PDB entry 7OP1 | electron microscopy, 3.70 A resolution | chain A

== Chain A ==
Molecule: Cation-transporting ATPase
Organism: Chaetomium thermophilum var. thermophilum DSM 1495
Notes: EC 7.2.2.-
UniProt: G0S7G9 (G0S7G9_CHATD); numbering as in UniProt (aligned over 1-1388)
Amino-acid sequence (1393 residues; numbered 1 to 1393; the number before each row is that of its first residue):
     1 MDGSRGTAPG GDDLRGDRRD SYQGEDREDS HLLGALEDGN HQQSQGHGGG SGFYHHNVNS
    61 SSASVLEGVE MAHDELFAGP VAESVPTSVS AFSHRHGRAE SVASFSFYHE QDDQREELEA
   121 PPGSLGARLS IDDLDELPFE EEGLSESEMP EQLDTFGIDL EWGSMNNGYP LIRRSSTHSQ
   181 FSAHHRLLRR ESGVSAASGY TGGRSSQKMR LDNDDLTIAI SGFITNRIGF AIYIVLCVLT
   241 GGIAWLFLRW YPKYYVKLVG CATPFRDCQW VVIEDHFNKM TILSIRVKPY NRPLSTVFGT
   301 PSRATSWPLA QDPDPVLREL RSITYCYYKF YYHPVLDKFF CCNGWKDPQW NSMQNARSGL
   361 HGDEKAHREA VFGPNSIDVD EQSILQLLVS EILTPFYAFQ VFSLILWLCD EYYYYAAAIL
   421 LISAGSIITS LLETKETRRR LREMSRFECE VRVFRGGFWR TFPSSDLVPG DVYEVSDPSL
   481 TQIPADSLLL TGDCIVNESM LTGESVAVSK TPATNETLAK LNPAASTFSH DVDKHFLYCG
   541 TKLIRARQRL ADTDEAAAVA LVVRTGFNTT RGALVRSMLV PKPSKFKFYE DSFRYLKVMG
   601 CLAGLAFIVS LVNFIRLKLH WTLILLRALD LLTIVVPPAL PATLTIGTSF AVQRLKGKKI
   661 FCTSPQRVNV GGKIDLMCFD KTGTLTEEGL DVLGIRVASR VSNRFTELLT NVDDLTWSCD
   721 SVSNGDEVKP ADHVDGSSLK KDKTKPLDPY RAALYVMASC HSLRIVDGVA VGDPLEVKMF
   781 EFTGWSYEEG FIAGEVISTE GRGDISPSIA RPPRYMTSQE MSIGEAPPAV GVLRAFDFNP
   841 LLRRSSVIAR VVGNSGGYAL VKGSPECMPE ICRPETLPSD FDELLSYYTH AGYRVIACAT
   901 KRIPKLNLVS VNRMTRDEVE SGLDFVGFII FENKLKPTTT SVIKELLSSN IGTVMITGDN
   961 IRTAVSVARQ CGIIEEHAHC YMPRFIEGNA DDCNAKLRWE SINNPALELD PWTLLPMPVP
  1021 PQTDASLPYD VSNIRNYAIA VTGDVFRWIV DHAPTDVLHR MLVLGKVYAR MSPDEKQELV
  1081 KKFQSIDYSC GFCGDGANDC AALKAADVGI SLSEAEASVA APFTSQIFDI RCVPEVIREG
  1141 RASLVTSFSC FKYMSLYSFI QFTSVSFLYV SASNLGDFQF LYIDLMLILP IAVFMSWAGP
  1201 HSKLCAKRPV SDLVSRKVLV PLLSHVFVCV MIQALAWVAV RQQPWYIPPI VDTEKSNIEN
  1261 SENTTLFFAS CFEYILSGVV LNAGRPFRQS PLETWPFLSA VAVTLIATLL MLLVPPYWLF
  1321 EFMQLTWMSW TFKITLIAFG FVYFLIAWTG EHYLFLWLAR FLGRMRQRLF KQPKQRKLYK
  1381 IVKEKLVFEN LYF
Not modelled in the structure: 1-202, 300-314, 548-556, 721-745, 788-790, 799-825, 1012-1022, 1031-1033
Differences from the reference sequence: expression tag (1389-1393)
Metal / ion sites: Mg2+: Asp680, Asp1095
Ligand contacts:
  - tetrafluoroaluminate: Gly503, Asp680, Lys681, Thr682, Gly683, Thr684, Thr957, Gly958, Lys1076, Asp1095, Asn1098, Asp1099
  - spermine (SPM): Trp407, Asp410, Glu411, Tyr412, Tyr415, Arg627, Asp630, Ile634, Gln1161, Asp1177, Phe1180, Asp1184
From the paper describing this entry:
  - mutagenesis - D680N: abolished catalytic activity
  - catalytic residues: Asp680
  - binding site for spermine: Asp630, Asp1177, Asp1184

== In short ==
Ligands of chain A: tetrafluoroaluminate and spermine. The Mg2+ site is built by Asp680 and Asp1095. The paper
reports the catalytic residue Asp680; D680N abolishes catalytic activity.
Chain A is Cation-transporting ATPase (Chaetomium thermophilum var. thermophilum DSM 1495); the structure,
Cryo-EM structure of P5B-ATPase E2PiAlF/SPM, was determined by electron microscopy, deposited together with
7OP3 and 7OP8.
